PDB entry 3QE9 | X-ray diffraction, 2.51 A resolution | chains Y and C of the 3 polymer chains in the assembly

[Chain Y]
Protein: Exonuclease 1
Source organism: Homo sapiens
Notes: EC 3.1.-.-
UniProtKB: Q9UQ84 (EXO1_HUMAN); residues 1-352 here = UniProt positions 1-352
Amino-acid sequence (352 residues; row label = number of the first residue in the row):
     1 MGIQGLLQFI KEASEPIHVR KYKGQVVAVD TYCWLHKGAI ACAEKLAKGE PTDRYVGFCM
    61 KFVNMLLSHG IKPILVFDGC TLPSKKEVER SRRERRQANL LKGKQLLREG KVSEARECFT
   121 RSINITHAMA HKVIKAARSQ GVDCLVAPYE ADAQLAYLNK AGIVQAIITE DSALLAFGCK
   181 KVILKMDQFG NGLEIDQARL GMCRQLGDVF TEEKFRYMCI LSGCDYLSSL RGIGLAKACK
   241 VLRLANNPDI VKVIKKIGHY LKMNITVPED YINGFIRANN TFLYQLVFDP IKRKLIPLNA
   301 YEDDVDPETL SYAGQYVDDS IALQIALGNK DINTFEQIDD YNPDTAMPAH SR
Not modelled in the structure: 1, 347-352
Differences from the reference sequence: engineered mutation Ala-173 (Asp in Q9UQ84)
Curated features (UniProtKB/Swiss-Prot):
  - binding site (Mg(2+)): Asp-30, Asp-78, Glu-150, Asp-152, Asp-171, Asp-225, Asp-270
  - natural variant: Glu-109 (E109K: Abrogates exonuclease activity)
  - mutagenesis: Asp-78 (D78A: Abrogates double-stranded DNA exonuclease activity and endonuclease activity against 5'-overhanging flap structures. Also reduces DNA-binding to 5'-overhanging flap structures), Asp-225 (D225A: Abrogates double-stranded DNA exonuclease activity and endonuclease activity against 5'-overhanging flap structures. Also enhances DNA-binding to 5'-overhanging flap structures)
Bound ions: Ca2+ near Asp-152 (its only coordinating residue here); K+: Ser-222, Ser-229, Ile-233 (shared with DA15(C) of chain C)
From the paper describing this entry:
  - binding site for the 13-nt DNA strand (chain C): Ile-40, Ala-41, Phe-58, Gly-232 to Lys-237
  - K+ coordination: Ser-222, Ser-229, Ile-233
  - binding site for the 10-nt DNA strand: His-36, Arg-92
  - contacts within the chain: Glu-150/Gln-285, Lys-85/Glu-150
  - conformationally variable residues (domain motion): Gly-79 (proposed by the authors, not directly observed)
  - mutagenesis - D78A, D225A: abolished catalytic activity (citing earlier work)
  - mutagenesis - Y32A (20-fold), H36A (150-fold), K85A, R92A: decreased catalytic activity
  - catalytic residues: Lys-85 (proposed by the authors, not directly observed)

[Chain C]
Molecule: 13-nt DNA strand
Sequence (13 nucleotides; numbered 11 to 23; the number before each row is that of its first residue):
    11 CGCTAGTCGA CAT
Bound ions: K+: DA15 (shared with Ser-222(Y), Ser-229(Y), Ile-233(Y) of chain Y)

[How chain Y and chain C interact]
Residue-residue contacts (22; chain Y residue first):
  Lys-37(Y) / DC21(C)  salt bridge to the phosphate
  Ile-40(Y) / DA20(C)  sugar contact
  Ala-41(Y) / DC21(C)  base contact
  Ala-41(Y) / DA22(C)  sugar contact
  Arg-54(Y) / DA22(C)  sugar contact
  Phe-58(Y) / DC21(C)  phosphate contact
  Phe-58(Y) / DA22(C)  phosphate contact
  Lys-61(Y) / DA22(C)  salt bridge to the phosphate
  Thr-120(Y) / DA20(C)  base contact
  Arg-121(Y) / DA20(C)  base contact
  Leu-230(Y) / DA15(C)  phosphate contact
  Arg-231(Y) / DA15(C)  phosphate contact
  Gly-232(Y) / DT14(C)  phosphate contact
  Gly-232(Y) / DA15(C)  hydrogen bond to the phosphate
  Ile-233(Y) / DT14(C)  phosphate contact
  Ile-233(Y) / DA15(C)  phosphate contact
  Gly-234(Y) / DT14(C)  hydrogen bond to the phosphate
  Leu-235(Y) / DT14(C)  hydrogen bond to the phosphate
  Ala-236(Y) / DC13(C)  sugar contact
  Ala-236(Y) / DT14(C)  hydrogen bond to the phosphate
  Lys-237(Y) / DC13(C)  phosphate contact
  Lys-237(Y) / DT14(C)  hydrogen bond to the phosphate
Also at the interface, not in a pair above, chain Y (20 interface residues in all): His-36, Glu-117, Ser-229, Ala-238
Also at the interface, not in a pair above, chain C (7 interface residues in all): DG19

[Overview]
Chain Y and chain C form an interface of 20 and 7 residues respectively; the contacts include 5 hydrogen bonds
and 2 salt bridges. Polar pairs include Gly-232(Y)/DA15(C), Gly-234(Y)/DT14(C) and Leu-235(Y)/DT14(C). The
paper reports the catalytic residue Lys-85(Y); Y32A, H36A and K85A of chain Y, among others, reduce catalytic
activity; 6 substitutions were tested in all.
Chain Y is Exonuclease 1 (Homo sapiens) and chain C is a 13-nt DNA strand; the structure, Crystal structure of
human exonuclease 1 Exo1 (D173A) in complex with DNA (complex I), was determined by X-ray diffraction,
deposited together with 3QEA and 3QEB.
